7YNZ - chains B and D of the 8 polymer chains in the assembly; structure by electron microscopy, 3.50 A resolution.

== Chain B (and D) ==
Protein: Leucine-rich repeat-containing protein 26
From: Homo sapiens
Notes: chain D of this document is another copy of the same molecule, construct and numbering; everything in this record applies to it too
UniProtKB: Q2I0M4 (LRC26_HUMAN); residues 1-334 here = UniProt positions 1-334
Chain sequence (334 residues; each row starts with the number of its first residue):
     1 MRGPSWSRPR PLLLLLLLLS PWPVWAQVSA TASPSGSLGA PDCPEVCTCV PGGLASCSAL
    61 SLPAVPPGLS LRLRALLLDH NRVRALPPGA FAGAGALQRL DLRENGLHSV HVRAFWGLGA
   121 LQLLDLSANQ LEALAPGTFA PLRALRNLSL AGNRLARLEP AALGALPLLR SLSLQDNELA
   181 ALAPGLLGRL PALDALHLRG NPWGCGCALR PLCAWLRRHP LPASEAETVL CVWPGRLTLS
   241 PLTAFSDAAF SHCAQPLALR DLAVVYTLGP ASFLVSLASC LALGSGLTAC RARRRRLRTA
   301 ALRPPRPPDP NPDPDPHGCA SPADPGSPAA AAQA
Unresolved in the structure: 1-39, 302-334
Swiss-Prot annotation at these positions:
  - glycosylation: N147 (N-linked (GlcNAc...) asparagine)
Disulfides: C43-C49, C47-C57, C205-C231, C207-C253

== How chain B and chain D interact ==
Pairs across the interface (8):
  P67(B) - R199(D)
  P87(B) - G200(D)
  P88(B) - V232(D)  hydrophobic
  G89(B) - L239(D)
  A92(B) - L230(D)  hydrophobic
  R113(B) - T238(D)
  W116(B) - T238(D)
  W116(B) - L239(D)  hydrophobic
Interface residues without a listed pair, chain B (10 interface residues in all): A64, H111, V112
Interface residues without a listed pair, chain D (10 interface residues in all): D176, P202, P234, G235

== Overview ==
Chain B and chain D each contribute 10 residues to their interface.
Chain B and chain D are both Leucine-rich repeat-containing protein 26 (Homo sapiens); the structure, Cryo-EM
structure of human Slo1-LRRC26 complex with C1 symmetry, was determined by electron microscopy.
